Entry 6TYD (X-ray diffraction, 2.80 A resolution); this record covers chains A and B of the 3 polymer chains in the assembly.

Chain A (and B):
Protein: Single-stranded DNA-binding protein 2
Source organism: Homo sapiens
Notes: chain B of this document is another copy of the same molecule, construct and numbering; everything in this record applies to it too
UniProt: P81877 (SSBP2_HUMAN); residue numbers follow UniProt; this construct covers 1-94
Chain sequence (95 residues; row label = number of the first residue in the row; numbering starts at 0):
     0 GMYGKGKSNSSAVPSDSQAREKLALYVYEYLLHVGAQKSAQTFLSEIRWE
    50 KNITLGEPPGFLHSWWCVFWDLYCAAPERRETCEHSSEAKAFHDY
Disordered / not traced: 0-9 (chain B: 0-10, 78-94)
Differences from the reference sequence: expression tag (0)
UniProt features mapped onto this chain:
  - modified residue: Lys6 (N6-acetyllysine)

How chain A and chain B interact:
Residue-residue contacts (55):
  Pro13(A) - Trp69(B)
  Pro13(A) - Asp70(B)
  Pro13(A) - Cys73(B)  hydrophobic
  Ala18(A) - Trp65(B)  hydrogen bond (backbone-side chain)
  Ala18(A) - Trp69(B)
  Lys21(A) - Trp65(B)
  Lys21(A) - Trp69(B)
  Leu22(A) - Tyr29(B)  hydrophobic
  Leu22(A) - Trp65(B)
  Ala23(A) - Tyr29(B)
  Tyr25(A) - Trp65(B)  hydrophobic
  Val26(A) - Val26(B)  hydrophobic
  Tyr29(A) - Leu22(B)  hydrophobic
  Tyr29(A) - Ala23(B)
  Tyr29(A) - Val26(B)  hydrophobic
  Tyr29(A) - Phe42(B)
  Leu30(A) - Phe42(B)  hydrophobic
  Ala35(A) - Glu45(B)
  Gln36(A) - Glu45(B)
  Lys37(A) - Thr41(B)
  Lys37(A) - Glu45(B)  hydrogen bond (backbone-side chain)
  Ser38(A) - Ser38(B)  hydrogen bond (backbone-side chain)
  Ser38(A) - Thr41(B)  hydrogen bond (side chain-backbone)
  Ser38(A) - Phe42(B)  hydrogen bond (side chain-backbone)
  Ser38(A) - Glu45(B)  hydrogen bond
  Thr41(A) - Lys37(B)
  Thr41(A) - Ser38(B)
  Phe42(A) - Leu30(B)  hydrophobic
  Phe42(A) - Ser38(B)  hydrogen bond (backbone-side chain)
  Glu45(A) - Ala35(B)
  Glu45(A) - Gln36(B)  hydrogen bond (side chain-backbone)
  Glu45(A) - Lys37(B)  hydrogen bond (side chain-backbone)
  Glu45(A) - Ser38(B)  hydrogen bond (side chain-backbone)
  Phe60(A) - Phe68(B)  hydrophobic
  Phe60(A) - Tyr72(B)  hydrophobic
  His62(A) - Arg19(B)
  His62(A) - Leu22(B)
  Trp64(A) - Phe68(B)  hydrophobic
  Trp64(A) - Tyr72(B)
  Trp65(A) - Ala18(B)  hydrogen bond (side chain-backbone)
  Trp65(A) - Leu22(B)
  Trp65(A) - Tyr25(B)  hydrophobic
  Trp65(A) - Phe60(B)  hydrophobic
  Trp65(A) - Trp64(B)
  Cys66(A) - Asp15(B)  hydrogen bond
  Phe68(A) - Trp64(B)
  Trp69(A) - Ser14(B)
  Trp69(A) - Gln17(B)
  Trp69(A) - Ala18(B)
  Trp69(A) - Lys21(B)
  Asp70(A) - Ser14(B)  hydrogen bond
  Glu83(A) - Pro13(B)
  Glu83(A) - Ser14(B)
  His84(A) - Pro13(B)
  Glu87(A) - Val12(B)
Also at the interface, not in a pair above, chain A (33 interface residues in all): Arg19, Val33, Gly34, Leu61, Cys82, Ser85
Also at the interface, not in a pair above, chain B (32 interface residues in all): Gly34, Leu61, His62

Summary:
33 residues of chain A face 32 of chain B across their interface, with 13 hydrogen bonds. Polar contacts
include Ala18(A)-Trp65(B), Lys37(A)-Glu45(B) and Ser38(A)-Ser38(B).
Both chains are Single-stranded DNA-binding protein 2 (Homo sapiens). Entry 6TYD (Structure of human LDB1 in
complex with SSBP2) was determined by X-ray diffraction.
